PDB entry 8SU5 | X-ray diffraction, 1.48 A resolution | chain A

[Chain A]
Name: Epi-isozizaene synthase
Organism: Streptomyces coelicolor A3(2)
Notes: EC 4.2.3.37
UniProtKB: Q9K499 (CYC1_STRCO); residues 2-361 here = UniProt positions 2-361
Amino-acid sequence (382 residues; row label = number of the first residue in the row; numbers below 1 keep their minus sign (Met-20 is residue -20)):
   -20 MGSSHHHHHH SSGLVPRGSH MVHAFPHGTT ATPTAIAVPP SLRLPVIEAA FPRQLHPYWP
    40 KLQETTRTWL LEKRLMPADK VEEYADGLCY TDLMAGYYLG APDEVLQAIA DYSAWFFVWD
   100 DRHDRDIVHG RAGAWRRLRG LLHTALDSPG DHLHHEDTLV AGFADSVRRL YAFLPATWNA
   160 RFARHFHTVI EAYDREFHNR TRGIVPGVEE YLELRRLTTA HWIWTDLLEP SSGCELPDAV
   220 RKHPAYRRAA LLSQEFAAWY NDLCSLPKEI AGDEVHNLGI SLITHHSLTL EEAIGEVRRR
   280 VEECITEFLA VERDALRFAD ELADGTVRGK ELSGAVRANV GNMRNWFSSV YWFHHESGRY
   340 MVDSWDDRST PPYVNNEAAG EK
Unresolved in the structure: -20 to 15, 356-361
Sequence notes: initiating methionine (-20); expression tag (-19 to 1); engineered mutation Thr198 (Phe in Q9K499)
UniProt features mapped onto this chain:
  - motif: Asp99 to Asp103 (DDXXD motif)
  - binding site (Mg(2+)): Asp99, Asp103, Asn240, Ser244, Glu248
Bound ions: Mg2+ site 1: Asp99 (together with pyrophosphate); Mg2+ site 2: Asn240, Ser244, Glu248 (together with pyrophosphate)
Small-molecule neighbours:
  - N-benzyl-N,N-diethylethanaminium (BTM): Ser92, Phe95, Phe96, Asp99, Tyr172, Thr197, Thr198, Ala199, Trp203, Ala236, Asn240, Val329, Phe332, His333, Arg338, Tyr339
  - pyrophosphate (POP): Phe96, Asp99, Arg194, Asn240, Ser244, Lys247, Glu248, Arg338, Tyr339

[Summary]
Chain A binds N-benzyl-N,N-diethylethanaminium and pyrophosphate. Asn240, Ser244 and Glu248 coordinate Mg2+
site 2. Curated annotation (UniProt) lists 5 Mg2+-binding residues.
Chain A is Epi-isozizaene synthase (Streptomyces coelicolor A3(2)); the structure, F198T epi-Isozizaene
Synthase: complex with 3 Mg2+, inorganic pyrophosphate, and benzyl triethyl ammonium cation, was determined by
X-ray diffraction together with 8SU0, 8SU1, 8SU2, 8SU3 and 8SU4 from the same study.
